2HJ6 - chains L and M of the 3 polymer chains in the assembly; structure by X-ray diffraction, 3.00 A resolution.

== Chain L ==
Molecule: Reaction center protein L chain
Source organism: Rhodobacter sphaeroides
UniProtKB: P0C0Y8 (RCEL_RHOSH); residue numbers follow UniProt; this construct covers 1-281
Chain sequence (281 residues; numbered 1 to 281; the number before each row is that of its first residue):
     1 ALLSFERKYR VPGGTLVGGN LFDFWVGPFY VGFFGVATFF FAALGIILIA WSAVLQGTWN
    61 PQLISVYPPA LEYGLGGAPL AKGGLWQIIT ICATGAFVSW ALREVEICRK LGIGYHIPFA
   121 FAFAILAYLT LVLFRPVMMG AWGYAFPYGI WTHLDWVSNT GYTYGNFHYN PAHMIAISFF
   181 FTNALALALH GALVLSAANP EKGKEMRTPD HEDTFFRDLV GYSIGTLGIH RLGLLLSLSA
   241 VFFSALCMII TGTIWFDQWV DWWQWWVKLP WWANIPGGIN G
Ion coordination: bacteriochlorophyll a Mg site 1 near His-153 (its only coordinating residue here); bacteriochlorophyll a Mg site 2 near His-173 (its only coordinating residue here); Fe ion: His-190, His-230 (shared with His-219(M), Glu-234(M), His-266(M) of chain M)
Residues lining bound ligands:
  - bacteriochlorophyll a (BCL), molecule 1: Ile-46, Ile-49, Phe-97, Tyr-128, Leu-131, Phe-146, Ile-150, Trp-151, His-153, Leu-154, Trp-156, Val-157
  - bacteriochlorophyll a (BCL), molecule 2: Phe-97, Phe-121, Ala-124, Ile-125, Ala-127, Tyr-128, Leu-131, Trp-156, Val-157, Ser-158, Thr-160, Gly-161, Tyr-162, Asn-166, Phe-167, His-168, His-173, Ala-176, Ile-177, Phe-180, Phe-181, Val-241, Ser-244, Ala-245, Cys-247, Met-248
  - bacteriochlorophyll a (BCL), molecule 3: Val-157, Tyr-162, His-168, Phe-181
  - bacteriochlorophyll a (BCL), molecule 4: His-168, Met-174, Ile-177, Ser-178, Phe-181, Thr-182
  - bacteriopheophytin a (BPH), molecule 1: Thr-38, Phe-41, Ala-42, Gly-45, Ile-49, Ile-89, Cys-92, Ala-93, Ala-96, Phe-97, Trp-100, Glu-104, Ile-117, Ala-120, Phe-121, Phe-123, Ala-124, Tyr-128, Phe-146, Tyr-148, Gly-149, Ile-150, His-153, Phe-180, Ser-237, Leu-238, Val-241
  - bacteriopheophytin a (BPH), molecule 2: Phe-181, Ala-184, Leu-185, Ala-188, Leu-189, Phe-216, Leu-219, Val-220
  - dibrominated phosphatidylserine (PS2; O-[{[(2R)-2-{[(9S,10S)-9,10-dibromooctadecanoyl]oxy}-3-(palmitoyloxy)propyl]oxy}(hydroxy)phosphoryl]-L-serine): Leu-185, Val-220, Gly-221, Tyr-222
  - ubiquinone-10 (U10), molecule 1: Phe-29, Tyr-30, Val-31, Gly-35, Thr-38, Phe-39, Trp-100, Arg-103
  - ubiquinone-10 (U10), molecule 2: Pro-171, Met-174, Ile-175, Ser-178, Phe-179, Thr-182, Leu-185, Ala-186, Leu-189, His-190, Leu-193, Val-194, Glu-212, Asp-213, Phe-216, Val-220, Tyr-222, Ser-223, Ile-224, Gly-225, Thr-226, Ile-229, Leu-232, Trp-263

== Chain M ==
Molecule: Reaction center protein M chain
Source organism: Rhodobacter sphaeroides
UniProtKB: P0C0Y9 (RCEM_RHOSH); residue numbers follow UniProt; this construct covers 1-307
Chain sequence (307 residues; row label = number of the first residue in the row):
     1 AEYQNIFSQV QVRGPADLGM TEDVNLANRS GVGPFSTLLG WFGNAQLGPI YLGSLGVLSL
    61 FSGLMWFFTI GIWFWYQAGW NPAVFLRDLF FFSLEPPAPE YGLSFAAPLK EGGLWLIASF
   121 FMFVAVWSWW GRTYLRAQAL GMGKHTAWAF LSAIWLWMVL GFIRPILMGS WSEAVPYGIF
   181 SHLDWTNNFS LVHGNLFYNP FHGLSIAFLY GSALLFAMHG ATILAVSRFG GERELEQIAD
   241 RGTAAERAAL FWRWTMGFNA TMEGIHRWAI WMAVLVTLTG GIGILLSGTV VDNWYVWGQN
   301 HGMAPLN
Disordered / not traced: 303-307
Ion coordination: bacteriochlorophyll a Mg site 1 near His-182 (its only coordinating residue here); bacteriochlorophyll a Mg site 2 near His-202 (its only coordinating residue here); Fe ion: His-219, Glu-234, His-266 (shared with His-190(L), His-230(L) of chain L)
Residues lining bound ligands:
  - bacteriochlorophyll a (BCL), molecule 1: Trp-66, Phe-67, Met-122, Val-126, Phe-150, Ala-153, Ile-154, Leu-156, Trp-157, Leu-160, Trp-185, Thr-186, Asn-187, Phe-189, Ser-190, Asn-195, Leu-196, Phe-197, His-202, Ser-205, Ile-206, Leu-209, Tyr-210, Val-276, Thr-277, Gly-280, Gly-281, Gly-283, Ile-284
  - bacteriochlorophyll a (BCL), molecule 2: Met-122, Trp-157, Leu-160, Val-175, Ile-179, His-182, Leu-183, Trp-185, Thr-186
  - bacteriochlorophyll a (BCL), molecule 3: Thr-186, Phe-197, Leu-209, Tyr-210
  - bacteriochlorophyll a (BCL), molecule 4: Phe-197, Gly-203, Ile-206, Ala-207, Tyr-210, Gly-211, Leu-214
  - bacteriopheophytin a (BPH), molecule 1: Ser-59, Leu-60, Gly-63, Leu-64, Phe-67, Phe-68, Ala-125, Val-126, Trp-129, Thr-133, Thr-146, Ala-149, Phe-150, Ala-153, Ala-273, Val-274, Thr-277
  - bacteriopheophytin a (BPH), molecule 2: Tyr-210, Ala-213, Leu-214, Ala-217, Met-218, Trp-252, Thr-255, Met-256
  - heptane-1,2,3-triol (HTO): Phe-123, Trp-127, Trp-130
  - dibrominated phosphatidylserine (PS2; O-[{[(2R)-2-{[(9S,10S)-9,10-dibromooctadecanoyl]oxy}-3-(palmitoyloxy)propyl]oxy}(hydroxy)phosphoryl]-L-serine): Ala-27, Asn-28, Arg-29, Ser-30, Gly-31, Val-32, Gly-33, Leu-47, Gly-48, Ile-50, Leu-60, Trp-129
  - ubiquinone-10 (U10): Leu-214, Leu-215, Met-218, His-219, Thr-222, Ile-223, Ala-245, Ala-248, Ala-249, Trp-252, Met-256, Phe-258, Asn-259, Ala-260, Thr-261, Met-262, Ile-265, Trp-268, Met-272

== Interface between chain L and chain M ==
Contacting residue pairs - 210 pairs, chain L then chain M:
  Ala-1(L) / Arg-253(M)  hydrogen bond (backbone-side chain)
  Leu-2(L) / Arg-253(M)
  Leu-3(L) / Leu-250(M)  hydrophobic
  Leu-3(L) / Arg-253(M)
  Phe-5(L) / Arg-241(M)
  Phe-5(L) / Glu-246(M)
  Phe-5(L) / Leu-250(M)  hydrophobic
  Glu-6(L) / Leu-250(M)
  Glu-6(L) / Arg-253(M)  salt bridge
  Glu-6(L) / Trp-254(M)  hydrogen bond
  Lys-8(L) / Glu-246(M)  salt bridge
  Tyr-9(L) / Thr-243(M)  hydrogen bond
  Tyr-9(L) / Glu-246(M)  hydrogen bond
  Tyr-9(L) / Arg-247(M)
  Tyr-9(L) / Leu-250(M)  hydrophobic
  Tyr-9(L) / Trp-254(M)
  Arg-10(L) / Arg-253(M)
  Arg-10(L) / Trp-254(M)
  Trp-25(L) / Trp-254(M)
  Pro-28(L) / Arg-253(M)
  Pro-28(L) / Trp-254(M)
  Pro-28(L) / Gly-257(M)
  Phe-29(L) / Trp-254(M)
  Phe-29(L) / Thr-255(M)
  Phe-29(L) / Met-256(M)
  Phe-29(L) / Gly-257(M)
  Tyr-30(L) / Trp-254(M)  hydrogen bond (backbone-backbone)
  Trp-100(L) / Thr-255(M)
  Arg-103(L) / Trp-254(M)  hydrogen bond (side chain-backbone)
  Arg-103(L) / Thr-255(M)  hydrogen bond (side chain-backbone)
  Glu-104(L) / Phe-251(M)
  Glu-104(L) / Thr-255(M)
  Ile-107(L) / Phe-251(M)  hydrophobic
  Ile-107(L) / Trp-254(M)  hydrophobic
  Ile-107(L) / Thr-255(M)
  Cys-108(L) / Phe-251(M)  hydrophobic
  Lys-110(L) / Trp-254(M)
  Leu-111(L) / Arg-247(M)  hydrogen bond (backbone-side chain)
  Leu-111(L) / Leu-250(M)
  Leu-111(L) / Phe-251(M)
  Leu-111(L) / Trp-254(M)  hydrophobic
  Gly-112(L) / Arg-228(M)  hydrogen bond (backbone-side chain)
  Gly-112(L) / Phe-229(M)
  Ile-113(L) / Ala-225(M)
  Ile-113(L) / Val-226(M)  hydrophobic
  Ile-113(L) / Arg-228(M)
  Ile-113(L) / Phe-229(M)  hydrophobic
  Ile-113(L) / Arg-247(M)
  Ile-113(L) / Phe-251(M)  hydrophobic
  Gly-114(L) / Ala-225(M)  hydrogen bond (backbone-backbone)
  Gly-114(L) / Arg-228(M)
  His-116(L) / Gln-4(M)  hydrogen bond (side chain-backbone)
  His-116(L) / Ala-221(M)
  His-116(L) / Leu-224(M)
  His-116(L) / Ala-225(M)
  Ile-117(L) / Ala-221(M)
  Ile-117(L) / Thr-222(M)
  Ile-117(L) / Phe-251(M)  hydrophobic
  Ile-117(L) / Trp-252(M)  hydrophobic
  Trp-151(L) / Phe-197(M)
  Leu-154(L) / Phe-197(M)
  Asp-155(L) / Tyr-198(M)
  Val-157(L) / Phe-197(M)  hydrophobic
  Ser-158(L) / Asn-195(M)
  Ser-158(L) / Phe-197(M)
  Tyr-162(L) / Asn-187(M)  hydrogen bond
  Tyr-162(L) / Leu-191(M)
  Asn-166(L) / Leu-183(M)
  Asn-166(L) / Asn-187(M)
  His-168(L) / Leu-183(M)  hydrogen bond (side chain-backbone)
  His-168(L) / Thr-186(M)
  Tyr-169(L) / Phe-180(M)
  Tyr-169(L) / Asp-184(M)  hydrogen bond
  Met-174(L) / Phe-180(M)  hydrophobic
  Met-174(L) / Leu-183(M)  hydrophobic
  Phe-180(L) / Leu-209(M)
  Phe-180(L) / Ala-213(M)  hydrophobic
  Asn-183(L) / Ser-212(M)  hydrogen bond (side chain-backbone)
  Asn-183(L) / Ala-213(M)
  Asn-183(L) / Phe-216(M)
  Ala-184(L) / Ala-273(M)
  Ala-186(L) / Phe-216(M)
  Leu-187(L) / Ser-212(M)
  Leu-187(L) / Phe-216(M)  hydrophobic
  Leu-187(L) / Ala-269(M)  hydrophobic
  Ala-188(L) / Ala-273(M)
  His-190(L) / His-219(M)
  His-190(L) / Glu-234(M)  salt bridge
  His-190(L) / His-266(M)  hydrogen bond
  Gly-191(L) / His-266(M)
  Ala-192(L) / His-145(M)
  Ala-192(L) / Thr-146(M)
  Ala-192(L) / Ile-270(M)  hydrophobic
  Val-194(L) / Glu-234(M)
  Val-194(L) / Leu-235(M)
  Val-194(L) / His-266(M)
  Leu-195(L) / His-145(M)
  Leu-195(L) / Glu-263(M)
  Leu-195(L) / His-266(M)
  Leu-195(L) / Arg-267(M)
  Ser-196(L) / Met-142(M)
  Ser-196(L) / Gly-143(M)  hydrogen bond (backbone-backbone)
  Ser-196(L) / His-145(M)  hydrogen bond (backbone-side chain)
  Ala-197(L) / Leu-235(M)  hydrophobic
  Ala-198(L) / Leu-235(M)
  Ala-198(L) / Ile-238(M)  hydrophobic
  Ala-198(L) / Glu-263(M)
  Asn-199(L) / Gly-143(M)
  Asn-199(L) / His-145(M)
  Asn-199(L) / Glu-263(M)  hydrogen bond
  Asn-199(L) / Arg-267(M)  hydrogen bond
  Pro-200(L) / Gly-141(M)
  Pro-200(L) / Gly-143(M)
  Glu-201(L) / Gln-138(M)
  Glu-201(L) / Gly-141(M)  hydrogen bond (backbone-backbone)
  Glu-201(L) / Met-142(M)
  Glu-201(L) / Lys-144(M)  salt bridge
  Met-206(L) / Ile-238(M)  hydrophobic
  Arg-207(L) / Glu-22(M)  salt bridge
  Arg-207(L) / Leu-140(M)  hydrogen bond (side chain-backbone)
  Arg-207(L) / Gly-141(M)
  Arg-207(L) / Met-142(M)
  Arg-207(L) / Leu-235(M)
  Asp-210(L) / Met-20(M)
  His-211(L) / Met-20(M)
  His-211(L) / Glu-22(M)  salt bridge
  His-211(L) / Leu-140(M)
  His-211(L) / Met-142(M)
  Glu-212(L) / Met-142(M)
  Glu-212(L) / Leu-235(M)
  Thr-214(L) / Gly-19(M)
  Thr-214(L) / Met-20(M)  hydrogen bond (side chain-backbone)
  Thr-214(L) / Arg-29(M)
  Thr-214(L) / Leu-140(M)
  Phe-215(L) / Thr-133(M)
  Phe-215(L) / Arg-136(M)
  Phe-215(L) / Ala-137(M)
  Phe-215(L) / Leu-140(M)  hydrophobic
  Arg-217(L) / Asp-17(M)  salt bridge
  Arg-217(L) / Gln-46(M)
  Arg-217(L) / Gly-48(M)
  Arg-217(L) / Pro-49(M)
  Arg-217(L) / Ile-50(M)
  Asp-218(L) / Val-24(M)
  Asp-218(L) / Arg-29(M)  salt bridge
  Asp-218(L) / Ile-50(M)
  Asp-218(L) / Tyr-51(M)  hydrogen bond (backbone-backbone)
  Asp-218(L) / Arg-132(M)  hydrogen bond (backbone-side chain)
  Leu-219(L) / Trp-129(M)
  Leu-219(L) / Arg-132(M)  hydrogen bond (backbone-side chain)
  Leu-219(L) / Thr-133(M)
  Val-220(L) / Ile-50(M)
  Gly-221(L) / Gly-48(M)  hydrogen bond (backbone-backbone)
  Gly-221(L) / Ile-50(M)
  Tyr-222(L) / Leu-39(M)
  Tyr-222(L) / Gly-43(M)
  Tyr-222(L) / Asn-44(M)  hydrogen bond (side chain-backbone)
  Tyr-222(L) / Gln-46(M)
  Tyr-222(L) / Leu-47(M)  hydrophobic
  Ser-223(L) / Asn-44(M)  hydrogen bond (backbone-side chain)
  Ile-224(L) / Gly-43(M)
  Ile-224(L) / Asn-44(M)  hydrogen bond (backbone-backbone)
  Gly-225(L) / Asn-44(M)
  Thr-226(L) / Glu-232(M)
  Leu-227(L) / Asn-5(M)
  Leu-227(L) / Leu-224(M)  hydrophobic
  Leu-227(L) / Glu-232(M)
  Gly-228(L) / Phe-42(M)
  Ile-229(L) / Phe-216(M)
  His-230(L) / His-219(M)  hydrogen bond
  His-230(L) / Gly-220(M)
  His-230(L) / Ile-223(M)
  His-230(L) / Glu-234(M)  salt bridge
  Arg-231(L) / Asn-5(M)  hydrogen bond (side chain-backbone)
  Arg-231(L) / Ile-6(M)  hydrogen bond (side chain-backbone)
  Arg-231(L) / Phe-7(M)
  Arg-231(L) / Ser-8(M)  hydrogen bond
  Arg-231(L) / Trp-41(M)  hydrogen bond (side chain-backbone)
  Arg-231(L) / Phe-42(M)  hydrogen bond (side chain-backbone)
  Leu-232(L) / Phe-42(M)
  Gly-233(L) / Phe-216(M)
  Leu-234(L) / Ala-217(M)
  Leu-234(L) / Leu-224(M)  hydrophobic
  Ser-237(L) / Ala-213(M)
  Ser-237(L) / Ala-217(M)
  Trp-263(L) / Phe-180(M)  hydrophobic
  Trp-266(L) / Leu-86(M)  hydrogen bond (side chain-backbone)
  Trp-266(L) / Arg-87(M)  hydrogen bond (side chain-backbone)
  Val-267(L) / Arg-87(M)
  Val-267(L) / Phe-91(M)  hydrophobic
  Trp-272(L) / Ala-83(M)
  Trp-272(L) / Leu-86(M)  hydrophobic
  Trp-272(L) / Arg-87(M)  hydrogen bond (backbone-side chain)
  Ala-273(L) / Arg-87(M)
  Ile-275(L) / Asn-81(M)
  Ile-275(L) / Ala-83(M)  hydrophobic
  Ile-275(L) / Val-84(M)  hydrophobic
  Ile-275(L) / Arg-87(M)  hydrogen bond (backbone-side chain)
  Pro-276(L) / Val-84(M)
  Gly-277(L) / Arg-87(M)  hydrogen bond (backbone-side chain)
  Gly-278(L) / Gln-77(M)
  Gly-278(L) / Val-84(M)
  Gly-278(L) / Asp-88(M)
  Ile-279(L) / Gln-77(M)
  Ile-279(L) / Asp-88(M)  hydrogen bond (backbone-side chain)
  Ile-279(L) / Phe-91(M)  hydrophobic
  Asn-280(L) / Arg-87(M)
  Asn-280(L) / Asp-88(M)  hydrogen bond (backbone-side chain)
  Asn-280(L) / Phe-91(M)
  Gly-281(L) / Arg-87(M)
Interface residues without a listed pair, chain L (99 interface residues in all): Gln-62, Ala-120, Phe-181, Leu-189, Leu-193, Lys-204, Thr-208, Pro-209, Asp-213, Leu-235
Interface residues without a listed pair, chain M (102 interface residues in all): Tyr-3, Ala-78, Phe-90, Phe-92, Ala-149, Tyr-210, Leu-215, Met-218, Ala-239, Ala-249, Asn-259, Met-272, Gly-302

== Summary ==
99 residues of chain L face 102 of chain M across their interface; the contacts include 43 hydrogen bonds and
9 salt bridges. Polar pairs include Glu-6(L)/Arg-253(M), Lys-8(L)/Glu-246(M) and His-190(L)/Glu-234(M).
Here chain L is Reaction center protein L chain and chain M is Reaction center protein M chain, both from
Rhodobacter sphaeroides. Entry 2HJ6 (Reaction centre from Rhodobacter sphaeroides strain R-26.1 complexed with
dibrominated phosphatidylserine) was determined by X-ray diffraction (same publication as 2HG3, 2HG9, 2HH1,
2HHK and 2HIT).
